8QS3 - chains A and M of the 4 polymer chains in the assembly; structure by X-ray diffraction, 1.60 A resolution.

Chain A (and M):
Name: 14-3-3 protein sigma
Organism: Homo sapiens
Notes: chain M of this document is another copy of the same molecule, construct and numbering; everything in this record applies to it too
UniProtKB: P31947 (1433S_HUMAN); residues 1-231 here = UniProt positions 1-231
Chain sequence (235 residues; row label = number of the first residue in the row; numbers below 1 keep their minus sign (Ala-3 is residue -3)):
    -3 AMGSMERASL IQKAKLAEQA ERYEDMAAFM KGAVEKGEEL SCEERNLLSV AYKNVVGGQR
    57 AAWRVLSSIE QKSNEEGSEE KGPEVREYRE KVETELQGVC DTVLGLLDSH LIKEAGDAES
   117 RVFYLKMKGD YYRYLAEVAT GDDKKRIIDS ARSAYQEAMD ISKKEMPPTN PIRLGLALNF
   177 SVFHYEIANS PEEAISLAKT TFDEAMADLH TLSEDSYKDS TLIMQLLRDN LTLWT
Not modelled in the structure: -3, 71-77 (chain M: fully traced)
Sequence notes: expression tag (-3 to 0)
UniProt features mapped onto this chain:
  - site (Interaction with phosphoserine on interacting protein): Arg56, Arg129
  - modified residue (Phosphoserine): Ser5, Ser74
Ion coordination: Mg2+ near Glu89 (its only coordinating residue here)
Residues lining bound ligands: WQI (2-chloranyl-N-[[1-(4-iodophenyl)sulfonylpiperidin-4-yl]methyl]ethanamide): Cys38, Arg41, Asn42, Ser45, Glu115, Phe119, Lys122, Pro167, Ile168, Gly171, Asp215, Leu218, Ile219

Chain A / chain M interface:
Residue-residue contacts (36; chain A residue first):
  Ser5(A) - Glu80(M)  hydrogen bond
  Lys9(A) - Glu80(M)
  Lys9(A) - Glu83(M)  salt bridge
  Leu12(A) - Ile65(M)  hydrophobic
  Leu12(A) - Val81(M)  hydrophobic
  Leu12(A) - Tyr84(M)  hydrophobic
  Ala13(A) - Tyr84(M)
  Gln15(A) - Val61(M)
  Gln15(A) - Ile65(M)
  Ala16(A) - Ala58(M)
  Arg18(A) - Ala58(M)
  Arg18(A) - Tyr84(M)
  Arg18(A) - Val88(M)
  Arg18(A) - Glu91(M)  salt bridge
  Asp21(A) - Tyr84(M)  hydrogen bond
  Asp21(A) - Lys87(M)
  Phe25(A) - Tyr84(M)  hydrophobic
  Ala58(A) - Ala16(M)
  Ala58(A) - Arg18(M)
  Val61(A) - Gln15(M)
  Leu62(A) - Leu12(M)  hydrophobic
  Ile65(A) - Leu12(M)  hydrophobic
  Ile65(A) - Gln15(M)
  Glu80(A) - Ser5(M)  hydrogen bond
  Glu80(A) - Gln8(M)
  Glu80(A) - Lys9(M)
  Val81(A) - Leu12(M)  hydrophobic
  Glu83(A) - Lys9(M)  salt bridge
  Tyr84(A) - Leu12(M)  hydrophobic
  Tyr84(A) - Ala13(M)
  Tyr84(A) - Arg18(M)
  Tyr84(A) - Asp21(M)  hydrogen bond
  Tyr84(A) - Phe25(M)  hydrophobic
  Lys87(A) - Asp21(M)
  Val88(A) - Arg18(M)
  Glu91(A) - Arg18(M)  salt bridge
Other interface residues (no listed pair), chain A (22 interface residues in all): Gln8, Gln55
Other interface residues (no listed pair), chain M (22 interface residues in all): Gln55, Leu62

In short:
The chain A/chain M interface involves 22 residues from each chain; the contacts include 4 hydrogen bonds and
4 salt bridges. Polar pairs include Lys9(A)-Glu83(M), Arg18(A)-Glu91(M) and Ser5(A)-Glu80(M). Bound to chain
A: compound WQI.
Both chains are 14-3-3 protein sigma (Homo sapiens). Entry 8QS3 (Ternary structure of 14-3-3s, C-RAF
phosphopeptide (pS259) and compound 23 (1083848)) was determined by X-ray diffraction.
